PDB entry 4ZHQ | X-ray diffraction, 2.55 A resolution | chains A and F of the 6 polymer chains in the assembly

Chain A:
Name: Tubulin alpha-1B chain
Source organism: Sus scrofa
Reference sequence: Q2XVP4 (TBA1B_PIG); numbering as in UniProt (aligned over 1-451)
Amino-acid sequence (451 residues; row label = number of the first residue in the row):
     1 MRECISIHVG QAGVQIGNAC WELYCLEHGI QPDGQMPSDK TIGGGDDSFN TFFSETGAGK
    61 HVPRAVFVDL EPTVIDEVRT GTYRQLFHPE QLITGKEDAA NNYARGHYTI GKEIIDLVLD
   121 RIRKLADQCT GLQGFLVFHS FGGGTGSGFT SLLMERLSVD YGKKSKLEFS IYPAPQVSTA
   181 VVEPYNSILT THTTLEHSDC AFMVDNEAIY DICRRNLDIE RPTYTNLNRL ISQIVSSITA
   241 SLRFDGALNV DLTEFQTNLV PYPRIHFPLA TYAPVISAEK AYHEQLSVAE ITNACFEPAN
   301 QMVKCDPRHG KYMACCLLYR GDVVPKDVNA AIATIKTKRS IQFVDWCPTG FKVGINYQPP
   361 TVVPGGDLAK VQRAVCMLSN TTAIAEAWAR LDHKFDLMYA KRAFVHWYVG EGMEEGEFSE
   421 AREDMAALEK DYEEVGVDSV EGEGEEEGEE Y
Not modelled in the structure: 440-451
Bound ions: Ca2+: Asp-39, Thr-41, Gly-44, Glu-55
Residues lining bound ligands: GTP: Gly-10, Gln-11, Ala-12, Gln-15, Ile-16, Asp-69, Glu-71, Asp-98, Ala-99, Ala-100, Asn-101, Ser-140, Gly-142, Gly-143, Gly-144, Thr-145, Gly-146, Ile-171, Pro-173, Ala-174, Val-177, Ser-178, Thr-179, Glu-183, Asn-206, Tyr-224, Leu-227, Asn-228, Ile-231
Swiss-Prot annotation at these positions:
  - motif: Met-1 to Cys-4 (MREC motif)
  - active site: Glu-254
  - binding site (GTP): Gly-10, Gln-11, Ala-12, Gln-15, Glu-71, Ala-99, Ser-140, Gly-143, Gly-144, Thr-145, Gly-146, Thr-179, Glu-183, Asn-206, Tyr-224, Asn-228, Leu-252
  - binding site (Mg(2+)): Glu-71
  - site: Tyr-451 (Involved in polymerization)
  - modified residue: Lys-40 (N6,N6,N6-trimethyllysine), Ser-48 (Phosphoserine), Ser-232 (Phosphoserine), Tyr-282 (3'-nitrotyrosine), Arg-339 (Omega-N-methylarginine), Ser-439 (Phosphoserine), Glu-443 (5-glutamyl polyglutamate), Glu-445 (5-glutamyl polyglutamate), Tyr-451 (3'-nitrotyrosine)
  - cross-link (Glycyl lysine isopeptide (Lys-Gly)): Lys-326 (interchain with G-Cter in ubiquitin), Lys-370 (interchain with G-Cter in ubiquitin)
What the authors report for this chain:
  - binding site for the ligand 4Q5: Ala-247, Leu-248, Asn-329

Chain F:
Name: Tubulin-Tyrosine Ligase
Source organism: Gallus gallus
Reference sequence: E1BQ43 (E1BQ43_CHICK); residue numbers follow UniProt; this construct covers 1-378
Amino-acid sequence (384 residues; each row starts with the number of its first residue):
     1 MYTFVVRDEN SSVYAEVSRL LLATGQWKRL RKDNPRFNLM LGERNRLPFG RLGHEPGLVQ
    61 LVNYYRGADK LCRKASLVKL IKTSPELSES CTWFPESYVI YPTNLKTPVA PAQNGIRHLI
   121 NNTRTDEREV FLAAYNRRRE GREGNVWIAK SSAGAKGEGI LISSEASELL DFIDEQGQVH
   181 VIQKYLEKPL LLEPGHRKFD IRSWVLVDHL YNIYLYREGV LRTSSEPYNS ANFQDKTCHL
   241 TNHCIQKEYS KNYGRYEEGN EMFFEEFNQY LMDALNTTLE NSILLQIKHI IRSCLMCIEP
   301 AISTKHLHYQ SFQLFGFDFM VDEELKVWLI EVNGAPACAQ KLYAELCQGI VDVAISSVFP
   361 LADTGQKTSQ PTSIFIKLHH HHHH
Not modelled in the structure: 105-124, 151-158, 250-251, 364-371
Sequence notes: expression tag (379-384)
Residues lining bound ligands: AMP-PCP (ACP; phosphomethylphosphonic acid adenylate ester): Lys-74, Pro-95, Ile-148, Gln-183, Lys-184, Tyr-185, Leu-186, Lys-198, Asp-200, Arg-202, Arg-222, His-239, Leu-240, Thr-241, Asn-242, Asp-318, Met-320, Ile-330, Glu-331, Asn-333

Interface between chain A and chain F:
Residue-residue contacts (23; chain A residue first):
  Gln-176(A) with Pro-56(F)
  Glu-207(A) with His-54(F), salt bridge
  Glu-297(A) with His-306(F)
  Lys-304(A) with His-54(F)
  Asp-306(A) with Arg-66(F); Leu-307(F)
  Arg-308(A) with Pro-300(F), hydrogen bond (side chain-backbone); Ala-301(F); Ile-302(F); Ser-303(F), hydrogen bond (side chain-backbone); Leu-307(F)
  His-309(A) with Arg-66(F), hydrogen bond (side chain-backbone); Gly-67(F); Ala-301(F), hydrogen bond (side chain-backbone)
  Lys-338(A) with Pro-300(F)
  Ser-340(A) with Pro-300(F); Ala-301(F)
  Glu-386(A) with Gly-50(F); Arg-66(F), salt bridge
  Arg-390(A) with Gly-50(F); His-54(F)
  His-393(A) with Arg-51(F), hydrogen bond
  Glu-433(A) with Arg-46(F), salt bridge
Also at the interface, not in a pair above, chain A (16 interface residues in all): Pro-298, Cys-305, Leu-397
Also at the interface, not in a pair above, chain F (16 interface residues in all): Asp-33, Gly-53, His-308

In short:
Chain A and chain F each contribute 16 residues to their interface; the contacts include 5 hydrogen bonds and
3 salt bridges. Polar pairs include Glu-207(A)/His-54(F), Glu-386(A)/Arg-66(F) and Glu-433(A)/Arg-46(F). Chain
A binds GTP. Chain F binds AMP-PCP. From the paper: a binding site for the ligand 4Q5 at Ala-247(A),
Leu-248(A) and Asn-329(A).
Chain A is Tubulin alpha-1B chain (Sus scrofa) and chain F is Tubulin-Tyrosine Ligase (Gallus gallus); the
structure, Crystal structure of Tubulin-Stathmin-TTL-MMAE Complex, was determined by X-ray diffraction (same
publication as 4ZI7, 4ZOL and 5BMV).
